PDB entry 7L2R | electron microscopy, 3.30 A resolution | chains F and C of the 6 polymer chains in the assembly

== Chain F ==
Protein: Tau-theraphotoxin-Hs1a
From: Cyriopagopus schmidti
UniProt: P0CH43 (DKTX_CYRSC); numbering as in UniProt (aligned over 1-75)
Amino-acid sequence (76 residues; each row starts with the number of its first residue; numbering starts at 0):
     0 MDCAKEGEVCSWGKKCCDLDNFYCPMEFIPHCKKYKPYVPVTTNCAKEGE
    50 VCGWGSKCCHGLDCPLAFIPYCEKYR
Unresolved in the structure: 0
Construct notes: initiating methionine (0)
Swiss-Prot annotation at these positions:
  - site: Trp11 (Interacts with TRPV1 (reaches into the void formed by S4, S6 and pore-helix)), Met25 (Important residue for activation of TRPV1), Phe27 (Interacts with TRPV1 (reaches into the void formed by S4, S6 and pore-helix)), Trp53 (Interacts with TRPV1 (reaches into the void formed by S4, S6 and pore-helix)), Leu65 (Important residue for activation of TRPV1), Phe67 (Interacts with TRPV1 (reaches into the void formed by S4, S6 and pore-helix))
  - mutagenesis: Leu65 (L65A: Important decrease in activation of TRPV1 (in K2 synthetic construct))
Disulfides: Cys2-Cys16, Cys9-Cys23, Cys15-Cys31, Cys44-Cys58, Cys51-Cys63, Cys57-Cys71

== Chain C ==
Protein: Transient receptor potential cation channel subfamily V member 1
From: Rattus norvegicus
UniProt: O35433 (TRPV1_RAT); residue numbers follow UniProt; this construct covers 110-603, 627-764
Amino-acid sequence (637 residues; each row starts with the number of its first residue; note: 23 numbers in that range are skipped by the numbering (no residue carries them; nothing is unmodelled there)):
   105 GAMGSRLYDRRSIFDAVAQSNCQELESLLPFLQRSKKRLTDSEFKDPETG
   155 KTCLLKAMLNLHNGQNDTIALLLDVARKTDSLKQFVNASYTDSYYKGQTA
   205 LHIAIERRNMTLVTLLVENGADVQAAANGDFFKKTKGRPGFYFGELPLSL
   255 AACTNQLAIVKFLLQNSWQPADISARDSVGNTVLHALVEVADNTVDNTKF
   305 VTSMYNEILILGAKLHPTLKLEEITNRKGLTPLALAASSGKIGVLAYILQ
   355 REIHEPECRHLSRKFTEWAYGPVHSSLYDLSCIDTCEKNSVLEVIAYSSS
   405 ETPNRHDMLLVEPLNRLLQDKWDRFVKRIFYFNFFVYCLYMIIFTAAAYY
   455 RPVEGLPPYKLKNTVGDYFRVTGEILSVSGGVYFFFRGIQYFLQRRPSLK
   505 SLFVDSYSEILFFVQSLFMLVSVVLYFSQRKEYVASMVFSLAMGWTNMLY
   555 YTRGFQQMGIYAVMIEKMILRDLCRFMFVYLVFLFGFSTAVVTLIEDGK
   627 YNSLYSTCLELFKFTIGMGDLEFTENYDFKAVFIILLLAYVILTYILLLN
   677 MLIALMGETVNKIAQESKNIWKLQRAITILDTEKSFLKCMRKAFRSGKLL
   727 QVGFTPDGKDDYRWCFRVDEVNWTTWNTNVGIINEDPG
Unresolved in the structure: 105-110, 752-764
Construct notes: expression tag (105-109)
Swiss-Prot annotation at these positions:
  - region: Glu684 to Phe712 (AD)
  - motif: Gly643 to Asp646 (Selectivity filter)
  - binding site (ATP): Arg115, Lys155, Lys160, Asn164, Tyr199 to Gln202, Glu210, Arg211
  - binding site (resiniferatoxin): Tyr511, Ser512, Thr550, Arg557
  - binding site (Na(+)): Gly643
  - binding site (Ca(2+)): Asp646
  - modified residue: Ser116 (Phosphoserine), Thr144 (Phosphothreonine), Thr370 (Phosphothreonine), Ser502 (Phosphoserine), Thr704 (Phosphothreonine)
  - mutagenesis: Arg114 (R114E: Abolishes capsaicin-evoked current and binding to resiniferatoxin; Abolishes sensitivity to acid), Arg115 (R115D: Abolishes capsaicin-evoked current and binding to resiniferatoxin), Ser116 (S116A: Abolishes phosphorylation by PKCM and enhances channel response to capsaicin by PKCM), Lys155 (K155A: Abolishes ATP binding. Abolishes CALM binding. Impairs normal desensitization by repeated exposure to capsaicin), Lys160 (K160A: Abolishes ATP binding. Abolishes CALM binding), Tyr199 (Y199A: Strongly reduces affinity for ATP; when associated with A-202), Gln202 (Q202A: Strongly reduces affinity for ATP; when associated with A-199), Ser502 (S502A: Largely reduces PMA enhancement of capsaicin-evoked currents, but no effect on direct activation by PMA. Loss of activation by capsaicin and loss of vanilloid binding ...), Tyr511 (Y511A: Loss of sensitivity to capsaicin), Met547 (M547L: Reduces binding to resiniferatoxin), Thr550 (T550I: Reduces sensitivity to capsaicin 10-fold; no effect on sensitivity to resiniferatoxin. Reduces binding to resiniferatoxin), Glu636 (E636K: Abolishes channel activity. Restored channel activity; when associated with E-639; E636Q: Slight modification of pore attributes), 7 further mutagenesis entries in UniProt
Ion coordination: Na+: Gly643 (shared with 1 residue of chain A; 1 residue of chain B; 1 residue of chain D)
Small-molecule neighbours:
  - 65I ((9R,12R)-15-amino-12-hydroxy-6,12-dioxo-7,11,13-trioxa-12lambda~5~-phosphapentadecan-9-yl undecanoate): Met581, Leu585, Leu588, Phe589, Ser629, Leu630, Tyr631, Cys634, Leu635, Phe638
  - XJ7 ((2S)-1-(butanoyloxy)-3-{[(R)-hydroxy{[(1r,2R,3S,4S,5R,6S)-2,3,4,5,6-pentahydroxycyclohexyl]oxy}phosphoryl]oxy}propan-2-yl tridecanoate): Arg409, Asp509, Ser510, Tyr511, Ser512, Leu515, Ala546, Met547, Thr550, Leu553, Tyr554, Arg557, Glu570, Lys571, Ile573, Ile696, Gln700, Ile703

== How chain F and chain C interact ==
Residue-residue contacts - 4 pairs, chain F then chain C:
  Leu65(F) - Tyr631(C)  hydrophobic
  Leu65(F) - Ser632(C)
  Leu65(F) - Leu635(C)  hydrophobic
  Ala66(F) - Tyr631(C)  hydrophobic
Also at the interface, not in a pair above, chain F (5 interface residues in all): Trp53, Gly54, Phe67
Also at the interface, not in a pair above, chain C (6 interface residues in all): Lys535, Glu536, Ser629

== Summary ==
5 residues of chain F and 6 residues of chain C are in contact. Ligands of chain C: compound 65I and compound
XJ7. From UniProt: one mutagenesis site on chain F; 10 ATP-binding residues, 4 resiniferatoxin-binding
residues and Na+-binding residue Gly643(C) on chain C.
Here chain F is Tau-theraphotoxin-Hs1a (Cyriopagopus schmidti) and chain C is Transient receptor potential
cation channel subfamily V member 1 (Rattus norvegicus). Entry 7L2R (Cryo-EM structure of DkTx-bound minimal
TRPV1 at the pre-open state) was determined by electron microscopy (same publication as 7L2M, 7L2T and 7L2U).
